6FB9 - chains A and F of the 6 polymer chains in the assembly; structure by X-ray diffraction, 2.95 A resolution.

Chain A:
Name: DNA endonuclease I-CreI
Source organism: Chlamydomonas reinhardtii
Notes: EC 3.1.-.-
UniProtKB: P05725 (DNE1_CHLRE); residue numbers follow UniProt; this construct covers 2-153
Chain sequence (154 residues; numbered 2 to 155; the number before each row is that of its first residue):
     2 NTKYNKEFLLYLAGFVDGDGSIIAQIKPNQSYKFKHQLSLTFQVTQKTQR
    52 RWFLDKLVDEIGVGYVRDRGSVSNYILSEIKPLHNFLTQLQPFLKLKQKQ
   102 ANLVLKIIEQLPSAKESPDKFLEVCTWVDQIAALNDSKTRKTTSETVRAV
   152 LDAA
Sequence notes: conflict Asn-75 (Asp in P05725); expression tag (154-155)
Swiss-Prot annotation at these positions:
  - region (Interaction with DNA): Gln-26 to Gln-38, Gln-44 to Gln-47, Arg-68 to Arg-70, Ser-138 to Thr-143
  - binding site (Mg(2+)): Gly-19, Asp-20
Ion coordination: Mn2+ site 1: Gly-19 (shared with 1 residue of chain B; 1 residue of chain C; DG615(F) of chain F); Mn2+ site 2: Asp-20 (shared with 1 residue of chain B; 1 residue of chain D; 1 residue of chain E); Mn2+ site 3: Ala-134, Asn-136
Residues lining bound ligands:
  - s-1,2-propanediol (PGO), molecule 1: Phe-9, Tyr-12, Leu-13, Phe-54, Lys-57, Leu-58, Glu-61
  - s-1,2-propanediol (PGO), molecule 2: Leu-97, Lys-98, Gln-101, Leu-135, Asn-136, Asp-137
Reported in the primary citation:
  - catalytic residues: Asp-20 (citing earlier work)

Chain F:
Molecule: 10-nt DNA strand
Sequence (10 nucleotides; numbered 615 to 624; the number before each row is that of its first residue):
   615 GCAGTTTTGA
Ion coordination: Mn2+ site 1: DG615 (shared with Asp-20(A) of chain A; 1 residue of chain B; 1 residue of chain C; 1 residue of chain D; 1 residue of chain E)

Chain A / chain F interface:
Pairs across the interface - 31 pairs, chain A then chain F:
  Gly-19(A) with DG615(F), phosphate contact
  Asp-20(A) with DG615(F), phosphate contact
  Gly-21(A) with DG615(F), sugar contact; DC616(F), phosphate contact
  Ser-22(A) with DG615(F), sugar contact; DC616(F), hydrogen bond to the phosphate
  Ile-24(A) with DA617(F), phosphate contact
  Gln-26(A) with DA617(F), sugar contact; DG618(F), hydrogen bond to the phosphate
  Lys-28(A) with DT619(F), hydrogen bond to the base
  Pro-29(A) with DT619(F), phosphate contact
  Asn-30(A) with DT621(F), hydrogen bond to the base
  Gln-44(A) with DC616(F), base contact
  Thr-46(A) with DG615(F), base contact
  Arg-70(A) with DG615(F), base contact; DC616(F), base contact
  Lys-98(A) with DC616(F), salt bridge to the phosphate
  Ala-133(A) with DA617(F), phosphate contact
  Asn-136(A) with DC616(F), phosphate contact; DA617(F), hydrogen bond to the phosphate
  Asp-137(A) with DC616(F), hydrogen bond to the phosphate
  Ser-138(A) with DC616(F), phosphate contact; DA617(F), hydrogen bond to the phosphate
  Thr-140(A) with DA617(F), phosphate contact; DG618(F), sugar contact
  Arg-141(A) with DA617(F), phosphate contact; DG618(F), phosphate contact
  Lys-142(A) with DA617(F), phosphate contact; DG618(F), hydrogen bond to the phosphate; DT619(F), salt bridge to the phosphate
  Thr-143(A) with DG618(F), hydrogen bond to the phosphate
Also at the interface, not in a pair above, chain A (23 interface residues in all): Ile-23, Gln-38
Also at the interface, not in a pair above, chain F (7 interface residues in all): DT620

In short:
23 residues of chain A and 7 residues of chain F are in contact, with 9 hydrogen bonds and 2 salt bridges.
Polar pairs include Lys-28(A)/DT619(F), Asn-30(A)/DT621(F) and Ser-22(A)/DC616(F). Bound to chain A:
s-1,2-propanediol. From UniProt: Mg2+-binding residues Gly-19(A) and Asp-20(A) on chain A. The paper reports
the catalytic residue Asp-20(A).
Here chain A is DNA endonuclease I-CreI (Chlamydomonas reinhardtii) and chain F is a 10-nt DNA strand. Entry
6FB9 (Crystal Structure of the I-CreI Homing Endonuclease D75N variant in complex with an altered version of
...) was determined by X-ray diffraction together with 6FB0, 6FB1, 6FB2, 6FB5, 6FB6, 6FB7 and 6FB8 from the
same study.
